Entry 2WF1 (X-ray diffraction, 1.60 A resolution); this record covers chain A.

[Chain A]
Protein: Beta-secretase 1
From: Homo sapiens
Notes: EC 3.4.23.46
Reference sequence: P56817 (BACE1_HUMAN); numbering as in UniProt (aligned over 61-452)
Amino-acid sequence (392 residues; each row starts with the number of its first residue):
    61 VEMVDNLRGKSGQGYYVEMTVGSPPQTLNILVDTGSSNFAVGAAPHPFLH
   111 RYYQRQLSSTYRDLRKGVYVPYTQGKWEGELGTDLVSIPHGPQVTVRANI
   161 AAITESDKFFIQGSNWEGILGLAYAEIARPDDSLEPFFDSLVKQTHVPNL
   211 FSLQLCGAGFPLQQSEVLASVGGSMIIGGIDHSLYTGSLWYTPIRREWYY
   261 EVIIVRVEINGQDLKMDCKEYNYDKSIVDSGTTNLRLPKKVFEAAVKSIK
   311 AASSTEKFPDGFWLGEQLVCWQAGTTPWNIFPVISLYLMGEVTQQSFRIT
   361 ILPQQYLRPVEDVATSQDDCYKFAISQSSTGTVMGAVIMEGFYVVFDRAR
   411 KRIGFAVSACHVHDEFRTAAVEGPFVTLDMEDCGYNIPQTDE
Not modelled in the structure: 61, 218-228, 448-452
Sequence notes: engineered mutation Gln153 (Asn in P56817), Gln172 (Asn in P56817), Gln223 (Asn in P56817), Gln354 (Asn in P56817)
Swiss-Prot annotation at these positions:
  - active site: Asp93, Asp289
  - modified residue (N6-acetyllysine): Lys126, Lys275, Lys279, Lys285, Lys299, Lys300, Lys307
  - mutagenesis: Asp93 (D93N: Decreases beta-cleaved soluble APP production), Asp284 (D284N: Almost abolishes beta-cleaved soluble APP production)
Cystine bridges: Cys216-Cys420, Cys278-Cys443, Cys330-Cys380
Ligand contacts: 7-ethyl-N- (ZY1; N-{(1S,2R)-1-benzyl-2-hydroxy-3-[(3-methoxybenzyl)amino]propyl}-7-ethyl-1-methyl-3,4-dihydro-1H-[1,2,5]thiadiazepino[3,4,5-hi]indole-9-carboxamide 2,2-dioxide): Gly72, Gln73, Gly74, Leu91, Asp93, Gly95, Ser96, Pro131, Tyr132, Thr133, Gln134, Phe169, Ile171, Trp176, Ile179, Ile187, Tyr259, Ile287, Asp289, Gly291, Thr292, Thr293, Asn294, Arg296, Ser386

[Overview]
Ligands of chain A: 7-ethyl-N-. From UniProt: active-site residues Asp93 and Asp289 and 2 mutagenesis sites.
Chain A is Beta-secretase 1 (Homo sapiens); the structure, Human BACE-1 in complex with
7-ethyl-N-((1S,2R)-2-hydroxy-3-(((3-(methyloxy)phenyl(methyl)amino)-1-(phenylmethyl)propyl)-1-methyl-3,4-
dihydro-1H-(1,2,5)thiadiazepino(3,4,5-hi)indole-9-carboxamide 2,2- dioxide, was determined by X-ray
diffraction together with 2WF2 and 2WF3 from the same study.
